Entry 6SQG (X-ray diffraction, 1.90 A resolution); this record covers chains D and E of the 5 polymer chains in the assembly.

Chain D:
Protein: viral rhodopsin OLPVRII
Organism: Organic Lake phycodnavirus
UniProtKB: F2Y2Z0 (F2Y2Z0_9PHYC); numbering as in UniProt (aligned over 1-211)
Chain sequence (211 residues; row label = number of the first residue in the row):
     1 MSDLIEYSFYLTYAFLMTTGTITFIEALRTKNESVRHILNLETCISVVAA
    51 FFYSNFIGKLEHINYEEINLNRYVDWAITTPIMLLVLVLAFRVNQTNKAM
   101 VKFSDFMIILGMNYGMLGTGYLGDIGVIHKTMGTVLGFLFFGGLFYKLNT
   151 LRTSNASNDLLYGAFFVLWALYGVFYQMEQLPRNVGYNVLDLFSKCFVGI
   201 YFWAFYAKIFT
Not modelled in the structure: 1
Covalently attached groups: retinal (RET) linked to Lys-195
Small-molecule neighbours:
  - eicosane (LFA), molecule 1: Leu-4, Tyr-7, Ser-8, Leu-11
  - eicosane (LFA), molecule 2: Leu-16, Met-17, Gly-20, Thr-21, Phe-24, Thr-43, Ser-46, Val-47, Ala-50
  - eicosane (LFA), molecule 3: Thr-18, Ile-22, Ile-200
  - eicosane (LFA), molecule 4: Leu-41, Pro-81, Ile-82, Leu-85, Phe-103, Phe-106
  - eicosane (LFA), molecule 5: Tyr-73, Ala-77, Tyr-114, Leu-117, Gly-118, Tyr-121
  - eicosane (LFA), molecule 6: Thr-134, Val-135, Phe-138, Leu-139, Gly-142, Tyr-146, Asn-149, Arg-152, Asp-159, Tyr-162, Gly-163, Phe-166, Gln-177
  - eicosane (LFA), molecule 7: Phe-138, Phe-141, Val-174, Gln-177
  - eicosane (LFA), molecule 8: Leu-160, Leu-161, Gly-163, Ala-164, Val-167, Leu-168, Phe-193, Phe-197, Val-198, Tyr-201
  - eicosane (LFA), molecule 9: Tyr-162, Gly-163, Phe-166, Val-167
  - eicosane (LFA), molecule 10: Phe-166, Val-167, Ala-170
  - eicosane (LFA), molecule 11: Leu-168, Leu-171, Phe-175, Val-189, Leu-190, Phe-193
  - eicosane (LFA), molecule 12: Phe-175, Leu-181, Pro-182, Val-185, Gly-186, Val-189
  - retinal (RET): Tyr-73, Trp-76, Thr-79, Thr-80, Met-83, Met-116, Leu-117, Gly-120, Gly-133, Thr-134, Gly-137, Phe-138, Phe-141, Trp-169, Tyr-172, Gly-173, Tyr-176, Tyr-187, Asp-191, Ser-194
What the authors report for this chain:
  - binding site for the ligand OLB: Phe-103, Phe-197, Ile-200, Tyr-201, Ala-204, Phe-205, Ile-209, Phe-210
  - binding site for eicosane: Phe-24, Leu-28
  - binding site for retinal: Asp-75, Met-83, Gly-137, Phe-138, Gly-173, Asp-191, Ser-194, Lys-195
  - catalytic residues: Glu-42, Asp-75
  - specificity-determining residues: Arg-29 (from molecular simulation)

Chain E:
Protein: viral rhodopsin OLPVRII
Organism: Organic Lake phycodnavirus
UniProtKB: F2Y2Z0 (F2Y2Z0_9PHYC); residues 1-211 here = UniProt positions 1-211
Chain sequence (219 residues; each row starts with the number of its first residue):
     1 MSDLIEYSFYLTYAFLMTTGTITFIEALRTKNESVRHILNLETCISVVAA
    51 FFYSNFIGKLEHINYEEINLNRYVDWAITTPIMLLVLVLAFRVNQTNKAM
   101 VKFSDFMIILGMNYGMLGTGYLGDIGVIHKTMGTVLGFLFFGGLFYKLNT
   151 LRTSNASNDLLYGAFFVLWALYGVFYQMEQLPRNVGYNVLDLFSKCFVGI
   201 YFWAFYAKIFTLEHHHHHH
Not modelled in the structure: 213-219
Construct notes: expression tag (212-219)
Covalently attached groups: retinal (RET) linked to Lys-195
Small-molecule neighbours:
  - eicosane (LFA), molecule 1: Leu-4, Tyr-7, Ser-8, Leu-11, Val-189
  - eicosane (LFA), molecule 2: Leu-11, Phe-15, Phe-197
  - eicosane (LFA), molecule 3: Phe-15, Ile-22, Ile-200
  - eicosane (LFA), molecule 4: Leu-16, Met-17, Gly-20, Thr-21, Phe-24, Thr-43, Ser-46, Val-47, Ala-50
  - eicosane (LFA), molecule 5: Leu-41, Pro-81, Ile-82, Leu-85, Phe-106
  - eicosane (LFA), molecule 6: Tyr-73, Tyr-114, Leu-117, Gly-118, Tyr-121
  - eicosane (LFA), molecule 7: Ser-104, Met-107, Ile-108, Leu-110, Gly-111, Tyr-114
  - eicosane (LFA), molecule 8: Met-112, Leu-136, Leu-139, Phe-140, Gly-143
  - eicosane (LFA), molecule 9: Gly-118, Tyr-121, Leu-122, Ile-125, Val-127
  - eicosane (LFA), molecule 10: Leu-122, Val-127, Ile-128, Leu-136
  - eicosane (LFA), molecule 11: Thr-134, Val-135, Phe-138, Leu-139, Gln-177
  - eicosane (LFA), molecule 12: Phe-138, Phe-141, Gly-142, Phe-166, Val-174
  - eicosane (LFA), molecule 13: Gly-142, Phe-145, Tyr-146, Asn-149, Tyr-162, Phe-166
  - eicosane (LFA), molecule 14: Asp-159, Leu-160, Leu-161, Gly-163, Ala-164, Val-167, Leu-168, Phe-193, Phe-197, Val-198, Tyr-201
  - eicosane (LFA), molecule 15: Leu-168, Leu-171, Phe-175, Leu-181, Pro-182, Val-185, Gly-186, Val-189, Leu-190, Phe-193
  - eicosane (LFA), molecule 16: Val-189, Leu-192, Phe-193
  - retinal (RET): Tyr-73, Trp-76, Thr-79, Thr-80, Met-83, Met-116, Leu-117, Gly-120, Gly-133, Thr-134, Gly-137, Phe-138, Phe-141, Trp-169, Tyr-172, Gly-173, Tyr-176, Tyr-187, Asp-191, Ser-194

How chain D and chain E interact:
Contacting residue pairs (48):
  Tyr-7(D) / Leu-70(E)  hydrogen bond (side chain-backbone)
  Tyr-7(D) / Asn-71(E)  hydrogen bond
  Tyr-7(D) / Val-74(E)  hydrophobic
  Tyr-10(D) / Phe-51(E)  hydrophobic
  Tyr-10(D) / Asn-55(E)
  Leu-11(D) / Val-74(E)
  Leu-11(D) / Ile-78(E)  hydrophobic
  Tyr-13(D) / Phe-51(E)  hydrophobic
  Ala-14(D) / Phe-52(E)  hydrophobic
  Ala-14(D) / Ile-78(E)  hydrophobic
  Phe-15(D) / Ile-78(E)  hydrophobic
  Met-17(D) / Val-47(E)  hydrophobic
  Met-17(D) / Phe-51(E)  hydrophobic
  Thr-18(D) / Cys-44(E)
  Thr-18(D) / Val-48(E)
  Thr-18(D) / Ile-78(E)
  Thr-18(D) / Ile-82(E)
  Thr-21(D) / Asn-40(E)
  Thr-21(D) / Cys-44(E)
  Ile-22(D) / Asn-40(E)  hydrogen bond (backbone-side chain)
  Ile-22(D) / Leu-41(E)  hydrophobic
  Ile-22(D) / Cys-44(E)  hydrophobic
  Ile-25(D) / Phe-24(E)  hydrophobic
  Ile-25(D) / Asn-40(E)
  Glu-26(D) / Arg-36(E)  salt bridge
  Glu-26(D) / His-37(E)  salt bridge
  Glu-26(D) / Asn-40(E)
  Leu-28(D) / Leu-28(E)  hydrophobic
  Arg-29(D) / Leu-28(E)  hydrogen bond (side chain-backbone)
  Arg-29(D) / Thr-30(E)  hydrogen bond (side chain-backbone)
  Arg-29(D) / Arg-36(E)
  Trp-203(D) / Asn-40(E)
  Trp-203(D) / Leu-41(E)  hydrophobic
  Ala-207(D) / His-37(E)
  Lys-208(D) / Ala-99(E)
  Lys-208(D) / Met-100(E)
  Ile-209(D) / Leu-85(E)  hydrophobic
  Ile-209(D) / Ala-99(E)
  Ile-209(D) / Met-100(E)
  Ile-209(D) / Val-101(E)  hydrogen bond (backbone-backbone)
  Phe-210(D) / Leu-85(E)  hydrophobic
  Phe-210(D) / Val-101(E)
  Phe-210(D) / Phe-103(E)  hydrophobic
  Phe-210(D) / Phe-106(E)  hydrophobic
  Thr-211(D) / Met-100(E)
  Thr-211(D) / Val-101(E)  hydrogen bond (backbone-backbone)
  Thr-211(D) / Lys-102(E)
  Thr-211(D) / Phe-103(E)
Also at the interface, not in a pair above, chain D (23 interface residues in all): Asp-3, Phe-24, Thr-30
Also at the interface, not in a pair above, chain E (30 interface residues in all): Ala-27, Arg-29, Thr-43, Leu-89, Tyr-121

Summary:
The interface between chain D and chain E involves 23 residues on one side and 30 on the other, with 7
hydrogen bonds and 2 salt bridges. Among the polar pairs are Glu-26(D)/Arg-36(E), Glu-26(D)/His-37(E) and
Tyr-7(D)/Leu-70(E). The paper reports catalytic residues Glu-42(D) and Asp-75(D); a binding site for the
ligand OLB at Phe-103(D), Phe-197(D) and Ile-200(D) among others.
Here chain D is viral rhodopsin OLPVRII and chain E is viral rhodopsin OLPVRII, both from Organic Lake
phycodnavirus. Entry 6SQG (Crystal structure of viral rhodopsin OLPVRII) was determined by X-ray diffraction.
